Entry 6LO8 (electron microscopy, 3.83 A resolution); this record covers chains B and I of the 10 polymer chains in the assembly.

== Chain B ==
Name: Mitochondrial import inner membrane translocase subunit TIM54
Organism: Saccharomyces cerevisiae (strain ATCC 204508 / S288c)
UniProtKB: P47045 (TIM54_YEAST); residues 1-478 here = UniProt positions 1-478
Sequence (478 residues; row label = number of the first residue in the row):
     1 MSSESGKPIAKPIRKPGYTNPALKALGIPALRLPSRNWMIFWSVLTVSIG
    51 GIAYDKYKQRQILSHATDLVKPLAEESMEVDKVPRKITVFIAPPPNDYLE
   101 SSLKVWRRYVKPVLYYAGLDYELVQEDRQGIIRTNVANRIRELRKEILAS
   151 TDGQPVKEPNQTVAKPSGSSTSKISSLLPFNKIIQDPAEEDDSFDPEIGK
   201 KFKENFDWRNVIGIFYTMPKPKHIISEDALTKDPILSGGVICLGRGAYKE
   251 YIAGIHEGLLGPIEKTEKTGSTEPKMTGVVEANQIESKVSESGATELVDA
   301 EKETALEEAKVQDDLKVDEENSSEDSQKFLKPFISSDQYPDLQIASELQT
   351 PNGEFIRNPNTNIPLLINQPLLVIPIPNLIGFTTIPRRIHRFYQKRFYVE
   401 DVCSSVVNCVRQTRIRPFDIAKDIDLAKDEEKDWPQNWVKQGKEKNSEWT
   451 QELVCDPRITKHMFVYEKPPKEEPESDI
Not modelled in the structure: 1-35, 151-238, 264-370, 379-384, 413-478

== Chain I ==
Name: Mitochondrial import inner membrane translocase subunit TIM9
Organism: Saccharomyces cerevisiae (strain ATCC 204508 / S288c)
UniProtKB: O74700 (TIM9_YEAST); numbering as in UniProt (aligned over 1-87)
Sequence (87 residues; each row starts with the number of its first residue):
     1 MDALNSKEQQEFQKVVEQKQMKDFMRLYSNLVERCFTDCVNDFTTSKLTN
    51 KEQTCIMKCSEKFLKHSERVGQRFQEQNAALGQGLGR
Not modelled in the structure: 1, 82-87
Disulfides: Cys35-Cys59, Cys39-Cys55
Swiss-Prot annotation at these positions:
  - motif: Cys35 to Cys59 (Twin CX3C motif)
  - modified residue: Met1 (N-acetylmethionine)
  - mutagenesis: Val40 (V40A: In tim9-3; impairs the import of mitochondrial carrier proteins into mitochondria; when associated with P-60), Glu52 (E52G: In tim9-19; impairs the import of mitochondrial carrier proteins into mitochondria), Ser60 (S60P: In tim9-3; impairs the import of mitochondrial carrier proteins into mitochondria; when associated with A-40), Ser67 (S67C: Impairs the import of mitochondrial carrier proteins into mitochondria)

== Chain B / chain I interface ==
Residue-residue contacts (6):
  Met78(B) - Arg69(I)
  Glu79(B) - Lys65(I)
  Glu79(B) - Arg69(I)  hydrogen bond (backbone-side chain)
  Val80(B) - Glu68(I)
  Val80(B) - Gln72(I)
  Lys82(B) - Arg69(I)
Interface residues without a listed pair, chain B (5 interface residues in all): Glu76
Interface residues without a listed pair, chain I (5 interface residues in all): Arg73

== Overview ==
The chain B/chain I interface involves 5 residues from each chain; the contacts include 1 hydrogen bond. Its
one hydrogen-bonded contact is Glu79(B)-Arg69(I). Curated annotation (UniProt) lists 4 mutagenesis sites on
chain I.
Chain B is Mitochondrial import inner membrane translocase subunit TIM54 and chain I is Mitochondrial import
inner membrane translocase subunit TIM9, both from Saccharomyces cerevisiae (strain ATCC 204508 / S288c); the
structure, Cryo-EM structure of the TIM22 complex from yeast, was determined by electron microscopy.
